6CAJ - chains B and J of the 10 polymer chains in the assembly; structure by electron microscopy, 2.80 A resolution.

Chain B:
Name: Translation initiation factor eIF-2B subunit epsilon
Organism: Homo sapiens
UniProt: Q13144 (EI2BE_HUMAN); numbering as in UniProt (aligned over 1-721)
Amino-acid sequence (721 residues; each row starts with the number of its first residue):
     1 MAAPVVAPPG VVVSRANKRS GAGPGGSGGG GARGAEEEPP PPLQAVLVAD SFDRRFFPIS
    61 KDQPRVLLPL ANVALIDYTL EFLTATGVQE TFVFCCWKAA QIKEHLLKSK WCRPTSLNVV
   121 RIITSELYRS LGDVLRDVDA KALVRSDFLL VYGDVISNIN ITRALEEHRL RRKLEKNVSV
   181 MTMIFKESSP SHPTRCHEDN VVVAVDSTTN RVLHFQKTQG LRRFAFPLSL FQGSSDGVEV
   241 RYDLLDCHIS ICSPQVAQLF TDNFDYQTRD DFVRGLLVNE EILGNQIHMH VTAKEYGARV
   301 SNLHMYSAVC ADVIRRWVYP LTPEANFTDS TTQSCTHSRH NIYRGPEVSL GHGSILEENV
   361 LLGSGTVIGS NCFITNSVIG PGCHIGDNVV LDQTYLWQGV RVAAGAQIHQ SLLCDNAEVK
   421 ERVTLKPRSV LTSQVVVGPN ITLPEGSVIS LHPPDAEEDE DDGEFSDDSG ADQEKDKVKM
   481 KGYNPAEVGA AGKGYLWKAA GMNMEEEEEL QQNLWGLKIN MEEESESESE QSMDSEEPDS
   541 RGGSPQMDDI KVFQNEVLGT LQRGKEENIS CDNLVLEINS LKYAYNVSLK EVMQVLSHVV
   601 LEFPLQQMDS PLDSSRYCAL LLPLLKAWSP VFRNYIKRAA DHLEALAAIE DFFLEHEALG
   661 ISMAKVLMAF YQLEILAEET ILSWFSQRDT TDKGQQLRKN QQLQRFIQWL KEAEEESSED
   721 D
Disordered / not traced: 1-40, 280-284, 467-721
Differences from the reference sequence: variant Val587 (Ile in Q13144)
Curated features (UniProtKB/Swiss-Prot):
  - modified residue: Ala2 (N-acetylalanine), Arg19 (Omega-N-methylarginine), Ser27 (Phosphoserine), Ser130 (Phosphoserine), Thr322 (Phosphothreonine), Ser450 (Phosphoserine), Ser466 (Phosphoserine), Ser469 (Phosphoserine), Ser532 (Phosphoserine), Ser540 (Phosphoserine), Ser544 (Phosphoserine), Ser717 (Phosphoserine)
  - cross-link (Glycyl lysine isopeptide (Lys-Gly)): Lys61 (interchain with G-Cter in ubiquitin), Lys103 (interchain with G-Cter in ubiquitin), Lys141 (interchain with G-Cter in ubiquitin), Lys217 (interchain with G-Cter in ubiquitin)
  - natural variant: Asp62 (D62V: In VWM5), Leu68 (L68S: In VWM5), Val73 (V73G: In VWM5), Ala74 (A74T: In VWM5), Thr91 (T91A: In VWM5), Leu106 (L106F: In VWM5), Arg113 (R113C: In VWM5; R113H: In VWM5), Arg195 (R195C: In VWM5; R195H: In VWM5), Arg269 (R269G: In VWM5; R269Q: In VWM5), Asp270 (D270H: In VWM5), Arg299 (R299H: In VWM5), Cys310 (C310F: In VWM5), 9 further natural variant entries in UniProt

Chain J:
Name: Translation initiation factor eIF-2B subunit gamma
Organism: Homo sapiens
UniProt: Q9NR50 (EI2BG_HUMAN); residues 1-452 here = UniProt positions 1-452
Amino-acid sequence (452 residues; row label = number of the first residue in the row):
     1 MEFQAVVMAV GGGSRMTDLT SSIPKPLLPV GNKPLIWYPL NLLERVGFEE VIVVTTRDVQ
    61 KALCAEFKMK MKPDIVCIPD DADMGTADSL RYIYPKLKTD VLVLSCDLIT DVALHEVVDL
   121 FRAYDASLAM LMRKGQDSIE PVPGQKGKKK AVEQRDFIGV DSTGKRLLFM ANEADLDEEL
   181 VIKGSILQKH PRIRFHTGLV DAHLYCLKKY IVDFLMENGS ITSIRSELIP YLVRKQFSSA
   241 SSQQGQEEKE EDLKKKELKS LDIYSFIKEA NTLNLAPYDA CWNACRGDRW EDLSRSQVRC
   301 YVHIMKEGLC SRVSTLGLYM EANRQVPKLL SALCPEEPPV HSSAQIVSKH LVGVDSLIGP
   361 ETQIGEKSSI KRSVIGSSCL IKDRVTITNC LLMNSVTVEE GSNIQGSVIC NNAVIEKGAD
   421 IKDCLIGSGQ RIEAKAKRVN EVIVGNDQLM EI
Disordered / not traced: 13-20, 135-154, 237-238, 244-257, 268-271, 293-452
Curated features (UniProtKB/Swiss-Prot):
  - modified residue: Met1 (N-acetylmethionine), Ser260 (Phosphoserine)
  - natural variant: Leu27 (L27Q: In VWM3), Gly47 (G47E: In VWM3), Ala87 (A87V: In VWM3), Arg225 (R225Q: In VWM3), Ile346 (I346T: In VWM3)

Interface between chain B and chain J:
Contacting residue pairs - 37 pairs, chain B then chain J:
  Pro190(B) - Leu187(J)
  Pro190(B) - Gln188(J)
  Pro190(B) - Pro191(J)  hydrophobic
  Ser207(B) - Arg194(J)
  Arg222(B) - Lys183(J)
  Arg222(B) - Gly184(J)  hydrogen bond (backbone-backbone)
  Arg223(B) - Val181(J)
  Arg223(B) - Ile182(J)
  Phe224(B) - Leu180(J)
  Phe224(B) - Val181(J)
  Phe224(B) - Ile182(J)  hydrogen bond (backbone-backbone)
  Phe224(B) - Gly184(J)
  Phe224(B) - Leu187(J)  hydrophobic
  Ala225(B) - Leu180(J)
  Phe226(B) - Glu179(J)
  Phe226(B) - Leu180(J)  hydrogen bond (backbone-backbone)
  Phe226(B) - Ile182(J)  hydrophobic
  Pro227(B) - Glu179(J)
  Leu228(B) - Phe157(J)  hydrophobic
  Leu228(B) - Glu173(J)
  Leu228(B) - Glu179(J)
  Phe231(B) - Phe157(J)  hydrophobic
  Phe231(B) - Leu180(J)  hydrophobic
  Gly237(B) - Arg194(J)
  Val238(B) - Arg194(J)  hydrogen bond (backbone-side chain)
  Val238(B) - Phe195(J)  hydrogen bond (backbone-backbone)
  Glu239(B) - Arg192(J)  salt bridge
  Glu239(B) - Ile193(J)
  Glu239(B) - Arg194(J)
  Val240(B) - Arg192(J)
  Val240(B) - Ile193(J)  hydrogen bond (backbone-backbone)
  Val240(B) - Phe195(J)  hydrophobic
  Arg241(B) - Pro191(J)
  Arg241(B) - Arg192(J)
  Tyr242(B) - Leu187(J)
  Tyr242(B) - Pro191(J)  hydrogen bond (backbone-backbone)
  Asp243(B) - Pro191(J)
Other interface residues (no listed pair), chain B (18 interface residues in all): Val202

Summary:
The interface between chain B and chain J involves 18 residues on one side and 15 on the other, with 7
hydrogen bonds and 1 salt bridge. Polar pairs include Glu239(B)-Arg192(J), Val238(B)-Arg194(J) and
Arg222(B)-Gly184(J).
Chain B is Translation initiation factor eIF-2B subunit epsilon and chain J is Translation initiation factor
eIF-2B subunit gamma, both from Homo sapiens; the structure, Electron cryo-microscopy of the eukaryotic
translation initiation factor 2B from Homo sapiens, was determined by electron microscopy.
